PDB entry 2DVR | X-ray diffraction, 2.30 A resolution | chains A and B of the 4 polymer chains in the assembly

Chain A (and B):
Molecule: bromodomain-containing protein 2
Source organism: Homo sapiens
Notes: fragment: N-terminal bromodomain, BD1; chain B of this document is another copy of the same molecule, construct and numbering; everything in this record applies to it too
UniProtKB: P25440 (BRD2_HUMAN); residues 7-128 here correspond to UniProt positions 73-194 (UniProt number = residue number + 66)
Amino-acid sequence (122 residues; numbered 7 to 128; the number before each row is that of its first residue):
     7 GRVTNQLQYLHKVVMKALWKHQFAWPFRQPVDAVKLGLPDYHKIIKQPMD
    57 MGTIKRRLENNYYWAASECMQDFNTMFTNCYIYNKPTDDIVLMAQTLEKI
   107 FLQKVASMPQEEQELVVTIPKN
Unresolved in the structure: 121-128 (chain B: 119-128)
Modified / non-standard residues: Mse21, Mse55, Mse57, Mse76, Mse82, Mse99, Mse114 (selenomethionine; parent Met)
Construct notes: modified residue (21, 55, 57, 76, 82, 99, 114)
UniProt features mapped onto this chain:
  - binding site (a protein): Asp46, Tyr89, Asn90, Lys91, Asp94, Asp95

Chain A / chain B interface:
Contacting residue pairs (38; chain A residue first):
  Gln12(A) - Ala112(B)
  Ile50(A) - Pro92(B)  hydrophobic
  Ser73(A) - Gln109(B)
  Ser73(A) - Ala112(B)
  Mse76(A) - Leu108(B)
  Mse76(A) - Ala112(B)
  Gln77(A) - Lys105(B)  hydrogen bond (side chain-backbone)
  Gln77(A) - Leu108(B)
  Gln77(A) - Gln109(B)  hydrogen bond
  Asn80(A) - Glu104(B)
  Asn80(A) - Leu108(B)
  Thr84(A) - Tyr87(B)
  Thr84(A) - Glu104(B)
  Tyr87(A) - Thr84(B)
  Tyr87(A) - Tyr87(B)
  Tyr87(A) - Ile88(B)  hydrophobic
  Ile88(A) - Tyr87(B)  hydrophobic
  Ile88(A) - Pro92(B)  hydrophobic
  Ile88(A) - Val97(B)  hydrophobic
  Pro92(A) - Ile50(B)  hydrophobic
  Pro92(A) - Ile88(B)  hydrophobic
  Val97(A) - Ile88(B)  hydrophobic
  Gln101(A) - Thr84(B)
  Glu104(A) - Asn80(B)
  Glu104(A) - Thr84(B)
  Lys105(A) - Gln77(B)
  Leu108(A) - Mse76(B)
  Leu108(A) - Gln77(B)
  Leu108(A) - Asn80(B)
  Val111(A) - Val111(B)  hydrophobic
  Ala112(A) - Gln12(B)
  Ser113(A) - Glu117(B)  hydrogen bond
  Mse114(A) - Ala112(B)
  Pro115(A) - Gln116(B)
  Gln116(A) - Ala112(B)  hydrogen bond (side chain-backbone)
  Gln116(A) - Mse114(B)
  Gln116(A) - Pro115(B)
  Gln116(A) - Gln116(B)
Also at the interface, not in a pair above, chain A (23 interface residues in all): Phe107, Gln109
Also at the interface, not in a pair above, chain B (23 interface residues in all): Gln101, Phe107, Ser113

Overview:
The chain A/chain B interface involves 23 residues from each chain; the contacts include 4 hydrogen bonds.
Polar contacts include Gln77(A)-Lys105(B), Gln77(A)-Gln109(B) and Ser113(A)-Glu117(B). From UniProt: 6
protein-binding residues on chain A.
Both chains are bromodomain-containing protein 2 (Homo sapiens). Entry 2DVR (Crystal structure analysis of the
N-terminal bromodomain of human BRD2 complexed with acetylated histone H4 peptide) was determined by X-ray
diffraction (same publication as 2DVQ and 2DVS).
